PDB entry 3ADD | X-ray diffraction, 2.40 A resolution | chains B and D of the 4 polymer chains in the assembly

[Chain B]
Molecule: L-seryl-tRNA(Sec) kinase
Source organism: Methanocaldococcus jannaschii
Notes: EC 2.7.1.-
Reference sequence: Q58933 (PSTK_METJA); residue numbers follow UniProt; this construct covers 1-248
Chain sequence (259 residues; each row starts with the number of its first residue; numbers below 1 keep their minus sign (Mse-10 is residue -10)):
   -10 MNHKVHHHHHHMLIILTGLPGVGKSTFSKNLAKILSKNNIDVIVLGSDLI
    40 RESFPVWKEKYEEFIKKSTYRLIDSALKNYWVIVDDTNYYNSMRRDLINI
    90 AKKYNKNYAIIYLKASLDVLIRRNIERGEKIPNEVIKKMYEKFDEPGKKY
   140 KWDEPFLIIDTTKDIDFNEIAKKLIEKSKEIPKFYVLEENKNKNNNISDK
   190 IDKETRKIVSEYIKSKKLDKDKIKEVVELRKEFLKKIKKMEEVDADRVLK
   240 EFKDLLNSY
Unresolved in the structure: -10 to -2, 174-184
Construct notes: expression tag (-10 to 0)
Modified / non-standard residues: Mse-10 (selenomethionine); Mse1, Mse82, Mse128, Mse229 (selenomethionine; parent Met)
Ion coordination: Mg2+: Ser14 (together with AMP-PNP)
Small-molecule neighbours: AMP-PNP (ANP; phosphoaminophosphonic acid-adenylate ester): Leu8, Pro9, Gly10, Val11, Gly12, Lys13, Ser14, Thr15, Asp37, Asp74, Thr76, Arg112, Arg116, Thr150, Ile154
Swiss-Prot annotation at these positions:
  - binding site (ATP): Gly7 to Ser14

[Chain D]
Molecule: selenocysteine tRNA
Sequence (92 nucleotides; numbered 1 to 76 plus 19 insertion-coded residues; 3 numbers in that range are skipped by the numbering (no residue carries them; nothing is unmodelled there); the number before each row is that of its first residue; a row labelled like 5A-5B holds insertion residues (5A, then the next letters in order)):
     1 GGCCG
 5A-5B CC
     6 GCCACCGGGGU
    18 GGU
   20A C
    21 CCCGGGCCGGACUUCAGAUCCGGCGCG
47A-47N CCCCGAGUGGGGCG
    48 C
    50 GGGGUUCAAUUCCCC
    66 GC
67A-67B GG
    68 CGGCCGCCA
Unresolved in the structure: 34-35, 75-76

[Chain B / chain D interface]
Pairs across the interface - 50 pairs, chain B then chain D:
  Lys55(B) - C74(D)  hydrogen bond to the base
  Tyr78(B) - C74(D)  sugar contact
  Tyr79(B) - G73(D)  stacking on the base
  Tyr79(B) - C74(D)  hydrogen bond to the phosphate
  Asn80(B) - G1(D)  hydrogen bond to the base
  Asn80(B) - G73(D)  hydrogen bond to the base
  Ser81(B) - C72(D)  base contact
  Ser81(B) - G73(D)  hydrogen bond to the base
  Ser81(B) - C74(D)  hydrogen bond to the base
  Mse82(B) - C74(D)  base contact
  Arg84(B) - C71(D)  salt bridge to the phosphate
  Arg84(B) - C72(D)  salt bridge to the phosphate
  Arg84(B) - C74(D)  base contact
  Asp85(B) - C74(D)  hydrogen bond to the base
  Asp133(B) - G1(D)  base contact
  Asp133(B) - G73(D)  hydrogen bond to the base
  Lys137(B) - G1(D)  salt bridge to the phosphate
  Lys138(B) - G1(D)  base contact
  Lys138(B) - G2(D)  hydrogen bond to the base
  Lys138(B) - G70(D)  hydrogen bond to the base
  Lys138(B) - C71(D)  base contact
  Tyr139(B) - G69(D)  phosphate contact
  Tyr139(B) - G70(D)  hydrogen bond to the base
  Tyr139(B) - C71(D)  hydrogen bond to the base
  Lys140(B) - C68(D)  salt bridge to the phosphate
  Lys140(B) - G69(D)  hydrogen bond to the phosphate
  Trp141(B) - G69(D)  hydrogen bond to the phosphate
  Trp141(B) - G70(D)  hydrogen bond to the phosphate
  Asp188(B) - G15(D)  sugar contact
  Asp188(B) - C22(D)  sugar contact
  Asp191(B) - C21(D)  sugar contact
  Lys192(B) - G15(D)  sugar contact
  Lys192(B) - U16(D)  sugar contact
  Arg195(B) - G15(D)  base contact
  Arg195(B) - U16(D)  base contact
  Arg195(B) - G19(D)  salt bridge to the phosphate
  Arg195(B) - C20A(D)  hydrogen bond to the base
  Arg195(B) - C21(D)  sugar contact
  Arg195(B) - U59(D)  base contact
  Ser199(B) - G19(D)  base contact
  Ile202(B) - G19(D)  base contact
  Lys209(B) - C56(D)  sugar contact
  Ile212(B) - G19(D)  base contact
  Ile212(B) - C56(D)  base contact
  Val216(B) - U20(D)  phosphate contact
  Arg219(B) - G19(D)  hydrogen bond to the sugar
  Arg219(B) - U20(D)  salt bridge to the phosphate
  Lys220(B) - U20(D)  hydrogen bond to the sugar
  Lys220(B) - C20A(D)  salt bridge to the phosphate
  Lys227(B) - C22(D)  salt bridge to the phosphate
Also at the interface, not in a pair above, chain B (29 interface residues in all): Ser187, Val198, Lys228
Also at the interface, not in a pair above, chain D (21 interface residues in all): C3, G14, G42

[In short]
The interface between chain B and chain D involves 29 residues on one side and 21 on the other; the contacts
include 18 hydrogen bonds, 8 salt bridges and 1 aromatic stacking contact. Polar pairs include
Lys55(B)-C74(D), Asn80(B)-G1(D) and Asn80(B)-G73(D). Ligands of chain B: AMP-PNP.
Here chain B is L-seryl-tRNA(Sec) kinase (Methanocaldococcus jannaschii) and chain D is selenocysteine tRNA.
Entry 3ADD (Crystal structure of O-phosphoseryl-tRNA kinase complexed with selenocysteine tRNA and AMPPNP
(crystal type 3)) was determined by X-ray diffraction (same publication as 3ADB and 3ADC).
